5JDO - chains A and D of the 6 polymer chains in the assembly; structure by X-ray diffraction, 3.20 A resolution.

# Chain A
Protein: Haptoglobin-haemoglobin receptor
From: Trypanosoma congolense
UniProt: G0UVW6 (G0UVW6_TRYCI); residues 3-251 here correspond to UniProt positions 116-364 (UniProt number = residue number + 113)
Amino-acid sequence (249 residues; each row starts with the number of its first residue):
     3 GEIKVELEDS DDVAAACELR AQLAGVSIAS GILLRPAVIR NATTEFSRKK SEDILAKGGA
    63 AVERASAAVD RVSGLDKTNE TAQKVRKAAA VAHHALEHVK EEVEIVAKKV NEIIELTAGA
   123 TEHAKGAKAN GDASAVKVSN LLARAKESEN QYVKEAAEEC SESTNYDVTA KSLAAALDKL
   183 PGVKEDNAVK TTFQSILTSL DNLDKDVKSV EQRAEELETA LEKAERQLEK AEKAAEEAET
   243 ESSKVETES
Sequence notes: conflict Glu10 (Lys123 in G0UVW6), Ser12 (Ala125 in G0UVW6), Asp14 (Glu127 in G0UVW6), Asp55 (Glu168 in G0UVW6), Val64 (Ala177 in G0UVW6), Asp72 (Asn185 in G0UVW6), Thr80 (Ala193 in G0UVW6), Val112 (Ala225 in G0UVW6), Ile116 (Thr229 in G0UVW6), Ala137 (Val250 in G0UVW6), Asn152 (Asp265 in G0UVW6), Glu157 (Lys270 in G0UVW6), Glu164 (Asn277 in G0UVW6)
Disulfide bonds: Cys19-Cys162
Ligand contacts:
  - heme (HEM), molecule 1: Ser29, Ile30, Thr166, Tyr168
  - heme (HEM), molecule 2: Arg42, Thr45, Phe48, Lys52
Reported in the primary citation:
  - binding site for heme: Ser29, Arg42, Lys52, Thr166

# Chain D
Protein: Hemoglobin subunit beta
From: Homo sapiens
UniProt: P68871 (HBB_HUMAN); residues 3-147 here = UniProt positions 3-147
Amino-acid sequence (145 residues; numbered 3 to 147; the number before each row is that of its first residue):
     3 HLTPEEKSAV TALWGKVNVD EVGGEALGRL LVVYPWTQRF FESFGDLSTP DAVMGNPKVK
    63 AHGKKVLGAF SDGLAHLDNL KGTFATLSEL HCDKLHVDPE NFRLLGNVLV CVLAHHFGKE
   123 FTPPVQAAYQ KVVAGVANAL AHKYH
Bound ions: heme Fe near His93 (its only coordinating residue here)
Ligand contacts:
  - heme (HEM): Leu32, Thr39, Phe42, Phe43, His64, Lys67, Val68, Ala71, Phe72, Phe86, Leu89, Leu92, His93, Leu97, Val99, Asn103, Phe104, Leu107, Leu142
  - oxygen molecule (OXY): Leu29, Phe43, His64, Val68
Curated features (UniProtKB/Swiss-Prot):
  - binding site ((2R)-2,3-bisphosphoglycerate): His3, Lys83, His144
  - binding site (heme b): His64, His93
  - site: Glu8, Lys9 (Microbial infection: Cleavage), Gly26, Glu27 (Microbial infection: Cleavage), Gly30, Arg31 (Microbial infection: Cleavage), Tyr36, Pro37 (Microbial infection: Cleavage), Trp38, Thr39 (Microbial infection: Cleavage), Phe46, Gly47 (Microbial infection: Cleavage), Asp53, Ala54 (Microbial infection: Cleavage), Gly57, Asn58 (Microbial infection: Cleavage), Lys60 (Not glycated), Phe72, Ser73 (Microbial infection: Cleavage), Gly75, Leu76 (Microbial infection: Cleavage), Lys83 (Not glycated), Thr85, Phe86 (Microbial infection: Cleavage), His93, Cys94 (Microbial infection: Cleavage), Lys96 (Not glycated), Arg105, Leu106 (Microbial infection: Cleavage), Leu111, Val112 (Microbial infection: Cleavage), Gly120, Lys121 (Microbial infection: Cleavage), Phe123, Thr124 (Microbial infection: Cleavage), Ala129, Ala130 (Microbial infection: Cleavage) and 2 more in UniProt
  - modified residue: Ser10 (Phosphoserine), Thr13 (Phosphothreonine), Ser45 (Phosphoserine), Thr51 (Phosphothreonine), Lys60 (N6-acetyllysine), Lys83 (N6-acetyllysine), Thr88 (Phosphothreonine), Cys94 (S-nitrosocysteine), Lys145 (N6-acetyllysine)
  - glycosylation (N-linked (Glc) (glycation) lysine): Lys9, Lys18, Lys67, Lys121, Lys145
  - natural variant: His3 (H3L: In Graz; H3Q: In Okayama; H3R: In Deer Lodge; H3Y: In Fukuoka), Pro6 (P6R: In Warwickshire), Glu7 (E7A: In G-Makassar; E7K: In Hb C; E7Q: In Machida; E7V: In SKCA), Glu8 (E8G: In G-San Jose; E8K: In G-Siriraj), Lys9 (K9E: In N-Timone; K9Q: In J-Luhe; K9T: In Rio Grande), Ser10 (S10C: In Porto Alegre), Ala11 (A11D: In Ankara; A11V: In Iraq-Halabja), Val12 (V12D: In Windsor; V12I: In Hamilton), Ala14 (A14D: In J-Lens), Leu15 (L15P: In Saki; L15R: In Soegn), Trp16 (W16G: In Randwick; W16R: In Belfast), Gly17 (G17D: In J-Baltimore/J-Trinidad/J-Ireland/J-Georgia/N-New Haven; G17R: In D-Bushman), 117 further natural variant entries in UniProt

# How chain A and chain D interact
Contacting residue pairs (12; chain A residue first):
  Pro38(A) - Glu44(D)
  Ile41(A) - Arg41(D)
  Ile41(A) - Leu97(D)
  Arg42(A) - Ser45(D)  hydrogen bond
  Ala44(A) - Lys96(D)
  Thr45(A) - Leu92(D)
  Thr45(A) - Leu97(D)
  Glu47(A) - Glu91(D)
  Glu47(A) - Lys96(D)  salt bridge
  Phe48(A) - Leu89(D)  hydrophobic
  Phe48(A) - Leu92(D)  hydrophobic
  Lys51(A) - Glu91(D)  salt bridge
Also at the interface, not in a pair above, chain A (10 interface residues in all): Arg37, Glu213
Also at the interface, not in a pair above, chain D (10 interface residues in all): Phe42, Thr88
From the paper, about this interface:
  - residue pairs: Glu47(A)-Lys96(D) (salt bridge)
  - interface residues, chain A: Ile41(A), Ala44(A), Thr45(A), Phe48(A)

# Summary
Chain A and chain D each contribute 10 residues to their interface, with 1 hydrogen bond and 2 salt bridges.
Polar contacts include Glu47(A)-Lys96(D), Lys51(A)-Glu91(D) and Arg42(A)-Ser45(D). The paper describes a salt
bridge between Glu47(A) and Lys96(D). The paper reports a binding site for heme at Ser29(A), Arg42(A) and
Lys52(A) among others; interface residues Ile41(A), Ala44(A) and Thr45(A) among others.
Here chain A is Haptoglobin-haemoglobin receptor (Trypanosoma congolense) and chain D is Hemoglobin subunit
beta (Homo sapiens). Entry 5JDO (T. congolense haptoglobin-haemoglobin receptor in complex with haemoglobin)
was determined by X-ray diffraction.
